PDB entry 8GZH | electron microscopy, 2.96 A resolution | chains D and 2 of the 10 polymer chains in the assembly

# Chain D
Name: DNA-directed RNA polymerase subunit gamma
Source organism: Synechocystis sp. PCC 6803
Notes: EC 2.7.7.6
UniProt: P74177 (RPOC1_SYNY3); residues 1-626 here = UniProt positions 1-626
Sequence (626 residues; numbered 1 to 626; the number before each row is that of its first residue):
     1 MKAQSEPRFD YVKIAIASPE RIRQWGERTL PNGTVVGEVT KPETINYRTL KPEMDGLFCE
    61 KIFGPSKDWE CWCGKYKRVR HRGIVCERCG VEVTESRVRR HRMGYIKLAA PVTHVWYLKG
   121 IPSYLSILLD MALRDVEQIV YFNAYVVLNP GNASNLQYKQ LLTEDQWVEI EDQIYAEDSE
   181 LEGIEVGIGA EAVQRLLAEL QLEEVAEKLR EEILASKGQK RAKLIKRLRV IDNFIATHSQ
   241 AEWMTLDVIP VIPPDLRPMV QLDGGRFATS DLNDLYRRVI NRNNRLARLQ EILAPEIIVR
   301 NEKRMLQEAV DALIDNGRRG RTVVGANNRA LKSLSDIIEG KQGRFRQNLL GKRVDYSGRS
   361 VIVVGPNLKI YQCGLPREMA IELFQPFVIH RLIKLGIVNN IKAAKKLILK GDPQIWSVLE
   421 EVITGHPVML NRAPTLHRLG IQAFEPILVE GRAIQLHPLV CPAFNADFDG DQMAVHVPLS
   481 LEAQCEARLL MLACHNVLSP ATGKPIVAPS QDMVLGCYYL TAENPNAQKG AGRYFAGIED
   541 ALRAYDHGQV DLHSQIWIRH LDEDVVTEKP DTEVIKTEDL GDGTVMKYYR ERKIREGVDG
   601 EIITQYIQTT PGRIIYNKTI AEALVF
Unresolved in the structure: 1-6, 175-179
Ion coordination: Zn2+: Cys71, Cys73, Cys86; Mg2+ site 1: Asp467, Asp469 (together with CTP)
Ligand contacts: CTP: Arg432, Pro434, Asn465, Asp467, Asp469

# Chain 2
Molecule: Template strand DNA
Sequence (67 nucleotides; row label = number of the first residue in the row; numbers below 1 keep their minus sign (DC-16 is residue -16)):
   -16 CGCGAGAACC AGCCACCTGC ATCCGTGAGT CGGAGGTAAT AACCATAACG GACGGGCCTT
    44 GTCAAGC
Unresolved in the structure: -16 to 0

# Interface between chain D and chain 2
Pairs across the interface (11; chain D residue first):
  Arg266(D) with DT20(2), hydrogen bond to the base
  Ala326(D) with DA22(2), phosphate contact
  Lys341(D) with DG12(2), salt bridge to the phosphate; DT13(2), salt bridge to the phosphate
  Arg346(D) with DA11(2), salt bridge to the phosphate; DT13(2), salt bridge to the phosphate
  Arg353(D) with DG15(2), salt bridge to the phosphate
  Arg359(D) with DG15(2), sugar contact
  Ala433(D) with DC14(2), sugar contact
  Pro434(D) with DG12(2), base contact; DT13(2), base contact
Interface residues without a listed pair, chain D (11 interface residues in all): Gln219, Arg318, Asn327
Interface residues without a listed pair, chain 2 (11 interface residues in all): DT1, DG8, DT9, DA21

# Overview
The chain D/chain 2 interface involves 11 residues from each chain; the contacts include 1 hydrogen bond and 5
salt bridges. Polar contacts include Arg266(D)-DT20(2), Lys341(D)-DG12(2) and Lys341(D)-DT13(2). Bound to
chain D: CTP. Cys71(D), Cys73(D) and Cys86(D) form the Zn2+ site.
Chain D is DNA-directed RNA polymerase subunit gamma (Synechocystis sp. PCC 6803) and chain 2 is Template
strand DNA; the structure, Cryo-EM structure of Synechocystis sp. PCC 6803 CTP-bound RPitc, was determined by
electron microscopy (same publication as 8GZG and 8H02).
